PDB entry 9EGQ | electron microscopy, 2.62 A resolution | chains D and E of the 5 polymer chains in the assembly

# Chain D (and E)
Protein: Bestrophin-1
Source organism: Homo sapiens
Notes: chain E of this document is another copy of the same molecule, construct and numbering; everything in this record applies to it too
UniProtKB: O76090 (BEST1_HUMAN); numbering as in UniProt (aligned over 2-398)
Chain sequence (406 residues; numbered 2 to 407; the number before each row is that of its first residue):
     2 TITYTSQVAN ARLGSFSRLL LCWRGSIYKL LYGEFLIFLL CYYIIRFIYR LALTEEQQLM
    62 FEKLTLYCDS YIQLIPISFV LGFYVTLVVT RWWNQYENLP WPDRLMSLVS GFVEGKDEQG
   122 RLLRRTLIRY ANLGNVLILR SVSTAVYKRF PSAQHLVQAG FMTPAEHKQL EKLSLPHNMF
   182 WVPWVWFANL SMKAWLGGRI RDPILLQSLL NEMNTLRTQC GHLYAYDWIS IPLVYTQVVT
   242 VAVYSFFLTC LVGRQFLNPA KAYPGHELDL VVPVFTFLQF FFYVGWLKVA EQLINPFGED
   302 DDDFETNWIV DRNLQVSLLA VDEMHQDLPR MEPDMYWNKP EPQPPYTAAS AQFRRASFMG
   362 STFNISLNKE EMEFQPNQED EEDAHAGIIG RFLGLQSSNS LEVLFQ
Disordered / not traced: 377-407 (chain E: 378-407)
Sequence notes: expression tag (399-407)
Ion coordination: Ca2+ site 1: A10 (shared with Q293(E), N296(E), D301(E), D304(E) of chain E); Ca2+ site 2: Q293, N296, D301, D304 (shared with 1 residue of chain C)
Ligand contacts: gamma-amino-butanoic acid (ABU): R255, Q256, F257, H267, P274, V275, F276, T277
UniProt features mapped onto this chain:
  - region: P346 to Q379 (Auto-inhibitory segment)
  - binding site (Ca(2+)): A10, Q293, N296, D301, D304
  - natural variant: I3 (I3T: In VMD2), T6 (T6P: In VMD2; T6R: In VMD2), V9 (V9A: In VMD2; V9M: In VMD2), A10 (A10T: In VMD2; A10V: In VMD2), N11 (N11I: In VMD2), R13 (R13H: In VMD2), S16 (S16F: In VMD2), F17 (F17C: In VMD2), L21 (L21V: In VMD2), W24 (W24C: In VMD2), R25 (R25Q: In VMD2; R25W: In VMD2), G26 (G26R: In VMD2), 76 further natural variant entries in UniProt
  - mutagenesis: C23 (C23A: Impairs inactivation of ligand-gated anion channel activity by sulfhydryl-reactive agents; when associated with A-42; A-69; A-221 and A-251), C42 (C42A: Impairs inactivation of ligand-gated anion channel activity by sulfhydryl-reactive agents; when associated with A-23; A-69; A-221 and A-251), C69 (C69A: Impairs inactivation of ligand-gated anion channel activity by sulfhydryl-reactive agents; when associated with A-23; A-42; A-221 and A-251), C221 (C221A: Impairs inactivation of ligand-gated anion channel activity by sulfhydryl-reactive agents; when associated with A-23; A-42; A-69 and A-251), C251 (C251A: Impairs inactivation of ligand-gated anion channel activity by sulfhydryl-reactive agents; when associated with A-23; A-42; A-69 and A-221)
What the authors report for this chain:
  - binding site for gamma-amino-butanoic acid: Y72

# Chain D / chain E interface
Residue-residue contacts (233):
  T2(D) with W229(E); I230(E)
  T4(D) with D228(E); W229(E), hydrogen bond (side chain-backbone); S231(E)
  Y5(D) with S231(E); I232(E), hydrogen bond (side chain-backbone); P233(E); L234(E), hydrophobic; T237(E), hydrogen bond; I295(E), hydrophobic
  T6(D) with D228(E), hydrogen bond (side chain-backbone); S231(E), hydrogen bond; N296(E), hydrogen bond (backbone-side chain)
  V9(D) with I295(E); N296(E)
  A10(D) with T145(E); N296(E); G299(E); D301(E); D304(E)
  N11(D) with G299(E); E300(E), hydrogen bond (side chain-backbone); D301(E)
  A12(D) with L31(E), hydrophobic; E292(E); Q293(E); D301(E), hydrogen bond (backbone-side chain)
  R13(D) with E35(E); K289(E), hydrogen bond (backbone-side chain); E292(E)
  L14(D) with G34(E); E35(E); I38(E), hydrophobic
  G15(D) with E35(E), hydrogen bond (backbone-side chain); Y245(E)
  S16(D) with E292(E), hydrogen bond
  F17(D) with Y85(E); T237(E); T241(E); A291(E); E292(E); I295(E), hydrophobic
  S18(D) with T241(E); Y245(E)
  L20(D) with L234(E), hydrophobic; T237(E); Q238(E), hydrogen bond (backbone-side chain)
  L21(D) with Q238(E); V242(E), hydrophobic
  C23(D) with L234(E), hydrophobic
  R25(D) with L234(E)
  G26(D) with L234(E); V235(E)
  S27(D) with Q238(E)
  I28(D) with V235(E), hydrophobic; Q238(E), hydrogen bond (backbone-side chain); V239(E), hydrophobic
  L75(D) with Q74(E); L75(E)
  S79(D) with F80(E)
  G83(D) with F84(E)
  T87(D) with F84(E)
  V90(D) with L88(E), hydrophobic
  W93(D) with I230(E), hydrophobic; S231(E); P233(E)
  W94(D) with R92(E); Y227(E), hydrogen bond; I230(E), hydrophobic
  Y97(D) with A226(E), hydrophobic; W229(E); I230(E), hydrophobic
  D104(D) with W182(E); R218(E), salt bridge
  R105(D) with N215(E), hydrogen bond (side chain-backbone); T216(E); T219(E), hydrogen bond
  M107(D) with W182(E), hydrophobic
  S108(D) with W185(E); V186(E); A189(E)
  L109(D) with L211(E), hydrophobic; N215(E)
  S111(D) with V186(E); N190(E), hydrogen bond
  G112(D) with M193(E)
  F113(D) with M193(E); L211(E), hydrophobic
  E115(D) with M193(E)
  R202(D) with W196(E); L197(E)
  D203(D) with P204(E)
  I205(D) with P204(E); I205(E), hydrophobic; Q208(E)
  L206(D) with W196(E), hydrophobic; L207(E), hydrophobic
  Q208(D) with Q208(E), hydrogen bond
  S209(D) with Q208(E), hydrogen bond
  E213(D) with N215(E), hydrogen bond
  R255(D) with L75(E)
  F257(D) with Y68(E)
  G266(D) with Y72(E), hydrogen bond (backbone-side chain)
  L269(D) with M61(E), hydrophobic; K64(E); L65(E), hydrophobic; Y68(E), hydrophobic
  L271(D) with L65(E), hydrophobic; Y68(E), hydrophobic
  F276(D) with Y68(E), hydrophobic; C69(E), hydrophobic; Y72(E); L75(E), hydrophobic; T250(E)
  L279(D) with S246(E)
  Q280(D) with L75(E), hydrogen bond (side chain-backbone)
  F282(D) with V242(E), hydrophobic
  F283(D) with I76(E), hydrophobic; P77(E); V239(E); V242(E), hydrophobic; A243(E); S246(E)
  Y284(D) with P77(E)
  G286(D) with V235(E); V239(E)
  W287(D) with F84(E), hydrophobic; Y236(E), hydrogen bond
  V290(D) with V235(E), hydrophobic; Y236(E)
  Q293(D) with V235(E)
  L294(D) with P233(E), hydrophobic
  D303(D) with P233(E); L234(E)
  F305(D) with I230(E), hydrophobic
  E306(D) with W229(E)
  W309(D) with H178(E); Y225(E); W229(E), hydrophobic
  I310(D) with W229(E), hydrophobic
  R313(D) with H178(E); W182(E); R218(E)
  Q316(D) with L176(E); P177(E); H178(E), hydrogen bond
  V317(D) with L176(E), hydrophobic; H178(E); W182(E)
  L320(D) with L174(E); L176(E), hydrophobic; W182(E), hydrophobic
  A321(D) with W182(E), hydrophobic; V186(E), hydrophobic
  M325(D) with L174(E), hydrophobic; W182(E), hydrophobic; V183(E), hydrophobic; V186(E), hydrophobic; W187(E); N190(E), hydrogen bond (backbone-side chain)
  H326(D) with N190(E)
  Q327(D) with N190(E), hydrogen bond (backbone-side chain)
  D328(D) with Q170(E), hydrogen bond (backbone-side chain)
  L329(D) with Q170(E); W187(E); N190(E); L191(E), hydrophobic; K194(E)
  P330(D) with Y131(E); E167(E); Q170(E); W187(E)
  M332(D) with L123(E); L124(E), hydrophobic; T127(E)
  E333(D) with L123(E); T164(E); P165(E); A166(E)
  P334(D) with L123(E)
  D335(D) with R126(E), salt bridge; R130(E)
  M336(D) with V158(E); Q159(E); G161(E), hydrogen bond (side chain-backbone)
  Y337(D) with R126(E), hydrogen bond (backbone-side chain); A160(E), hydrogen bond (side chain-backbone); G161(E)
  W338(D) with R122(E), hydrogen bond (backbone-side chain); L123(E), hydrophobic; R126(E)
  P341(D) with E324(E)
  P343(D) with Q316(E), hydrogen bond (backbone-side chain); L319(E), hydrophobic
  P345(D) with R150(E), hydrogen bond (backbone-side chain); A160(E); F162(E), hydrophobic; D312(E); L315(E), hydrophobic
  P346(D) with R150(E), hydrogen bond (backbone-side chain); A160(E)
  Y347(D) with R150(E); N308(E); D312(E), hydrogen bond
  T348(D) with K149(E), hydrogen bond (side chain-backbone); R150(E); H156(E)
  A350(D) with K149(E)
  S351(D) with K149(E); R150(E)
  F354(D) with A146(E), hydrophobic; E300(E); N308(E)
  R356(D) with E306(E), salt bridge; W309(E)
  S358(D) with W309(E), hydrogen bond
  F359(D) with T4(E)
  S362(D) with T6(E); S7(E)
  E371(D) with A349(E)
  E372(D) with T348(E); A349(E), hydrogen bond (backbone-backbone); A350(E), hydrogen bond (backbone-backbone)
  M373(D) with T348(E)
  E374(D) with T348(E); A349(E), hydrogen bond (backbone-backbone)
  F375(D) with P346(E); Y347(E); T348(E)
  Q376(D) with Y347(E), hydrogen bond (backbone-backbone); A349(E); A352(E)
Also at the interface, not in a pair above, chain D (115 interface residues in all): I3, Y29, L31, I76, F80, F84, E98, W102, R331, N339, A357, L368
Also at the interface, not in a pair above, chain E (124 interface residues in all): I73, V81, E119, Q120, P152, M214, H223, L288, L320, D323

# Summary
115 residues of chain D and 124 residues of chain E are in contact; the contacts include 41 hydrogen bonds and
3 salt bridges. Polar contacts include D104(D)-R218(E), D335(D)-R126(E) and R356(D)-E306(E). Bound to chain D:
gamma-amino-butanoic acid. The paper reports a binding site for gamma-amino-butanoic acid at Y72(D).
Chain D and chain E are both Bestrophin-1 (Homo sapiens); the structure, Human BEST1 bound to GABA in an
intermediate state, was determined by electron microscopy, deposited together with 9EFZ, 9EGM, 9EGS and 9EGT.
